Entry 8AAA (X-ray diffraction, 1.90 A resolution); this record covers chains A and B.

# Chain A
Name: Spike protein S1
Source organism: Severe acute respiratory syndrome coronavirus 2
UniProtKB: P0DTC2 (SPIKE_SARS2); residues 334-528 here correspond to UniProt positions 333-527 (UniProt number = residue number - 1)
Sequence (198 residues; each row starts with the number of its first residue):
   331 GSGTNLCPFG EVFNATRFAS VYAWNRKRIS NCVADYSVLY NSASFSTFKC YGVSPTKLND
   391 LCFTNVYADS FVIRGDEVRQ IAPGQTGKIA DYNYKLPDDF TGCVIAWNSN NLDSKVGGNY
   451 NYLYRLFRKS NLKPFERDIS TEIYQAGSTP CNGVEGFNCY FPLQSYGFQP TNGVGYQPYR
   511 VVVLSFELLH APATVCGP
Not modelled in the structure: 331-335
Disulfide bonds: C337-C362, C380-C433, C392-C526, C481-C489
Differences from the reference sequence: expression tag (331-333)
Swiss-Prot annotation at these positions:
  - region: R404 to D406 (Integrin-binding motif), N449 to F457 (Immunodominant HLA epitope recognized by the CD8+)
  - glycosylation: N344 (N-linked (GlcNAc...) (complex) asparagine)

# Chain B
Name: Stapled peptide
Sequence (18 residues; numbered 1 to 18; the number before each row is that of its first residue):
     1 ACMFVPCAVR HALGLCAX
Covalently attached groups: 1,1',1''-(1,3,5-triazinane-1,3,5-triyl)tripropan-1-one (29N) linked to C2, C7, C16
Modified positions: NH2 (amino group) at position 18
Ligand contacts: 29N (1,1',1''-(1,3,5-triazinane-1,3,5-triyl)tripropan-1-one): A1, R10, H11, L15

# Interface between chain A and chain B
Contacting residue pairs (20):
  Y352(A) - L15(B)
  Y450(A) - V9(B)
  N451(A) - L13(B)
  L453(A) - L13(B)  hydrophobic
  L453(A) - L15(B)  hydrophobic
  L456(A) - F4(B)  hydrophobic
  F457(A) - F4(B)  hydrophobic
  T471(A) - L15(B)
  E485(A) - R10(B)  salt bridge
  Y490(A) - F4(B)  hydrophobic
  F491(A) - F4(B)
  F491(A) - V5(B)  hydrophobic
  F491(A) - R10(B)
  L493(A) - F4(B)
  L493(A) - V5(B)
  Q494(A) - F4(B)
  Q494(A) - V5(B)
  S495(A) - F4(B)  hydrogen bond (backbone-backbone)
  S495(A) - V5(B)
  S495(A) - P6(B)
Other interface residues (no listed pair), chain B (9 interface residues in all): M3, A12

# In short
The interface between chain A and chain B involves 13 residues on one side and 9 on the other, with 1 hydrogen
bond and 1 salt bridge. Polar pairs include E485(A)-R10(B) and S495(A)-F4(B). Covalently linked compound 29N:
at C16(B).
Chain A is Spike protein S1 (Severe acute respiratory syndrome coronavirus 2) and chain B is Stapled peptide;
the structure, Crystal structure of SARS-CoV-2 S RBD in complex with a stapled peptide, was determined by
X-ray diffraction (same publication as 7Z8O).
